6FQ6 - chains B and J of the 10 polymer chains in the assembly; structure by electron microscopy, 4.00 A resolution.

# Chain B
Molecule: Histone H4
Organism: Xenopus laevis
UniProtKB: P62799 (H4_XENLA); residues 18-102 here correspond to UniProt positions 19-103 (UniProt number = residue number + 1)
Amino-acid sequence (85 residues; row label = number of the first residue in the row):
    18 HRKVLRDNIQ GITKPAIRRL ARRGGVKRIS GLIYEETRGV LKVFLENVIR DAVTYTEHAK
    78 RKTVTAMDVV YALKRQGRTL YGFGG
Disordered / not traced: 18, 102
UniProt features mapped onto this chain:
  - modified residue: Lys20 (N6,N6,N6-trimethyllysine), Lys31 (N6-(2-hydroxyisobutyryl)lysine), Lys44 (N6-(2-hydroxyisobutyryl)lysine), Ser47 (Phosphoserine), Tyr51 (Phosphotyrosine), Lys59 (N6-(2-hydroxyisobutyryl)lysine), Lys77 (N6-(2-hydroxyisobutyryl)lysine), Lys79 (N6-(2-hydroxyisobutyryl)lysine), Tyr88 (Phosphotyrosine), Lys91 (N6-(2-hydroxyisobutyryl)lysine)
  - cross-link (Glycyl lysine isopeptide (Lys-Gly)): Lys31 (interchain with G-Cter in UFM1), Lys91 (interchain with G-Cter in ubiquitin)

# Chain J
Molecule: 147-nt DNA strand
Organism: synthetic construct
Sequence (147 nucleotides; numbered -73 to 73; the number before each row is that of its first residue; numbers below 1 keep their minus sign (DC-73 is residue -73)):
   -73 CTGGAGAATC CCGGTGCCGA GGCCGCTCAA TTGGTCGTAG ACAGCTCTAG CACCGCTTAA
   -13 ACGCACGTAC GCGCTGTCCC CCGCGTTTTA ACCGCCAAGG GGATTACTCC CTAGTCTCCA
    47 GGCACGTGTC AGATATATAC ATCCTGT

# How chain B and chain J interact
Pairs across the interface - 13 pairs, chain B then chain J:
  Arg19(B) with DA16(J), sugar contact; DA17(J), salt bridge to the phosphate
  Arg35(B) with DC8(J), salt bridge to the phosphate; DG9(J), salt bridge to the phosphate
  Arg39(B) with DG9(J), salt bridge to the phosphate
  Arg45(B) with DC7(J), sugar contact
  Ile46(B) with DC7(J), sugar contact; DC8(J), phosphate contact
  Ser47(B) with DC7(J), phosphate contact
  Gly48(B) with DC7(J), hydrogen bond to the phosphate
  Tyr51(B) with DC8(J), hydrogen bond to the phosphate
  Lys79(B) with DG28(J), hydrogen bond to the phosphate
  Thr80(B) with DG28(J), hydrogen bond to the phosphate
Also at the interface, not in a pair above, chain B (11 interface residues in all): Arg78
Also at the interface, not in a pair above, chain J (8 interface residues in all): DG27, DA29

# Summary
11 residues of chain B face 8 of chain J across their interface; the contacts include 4 hydrogen bonds and 4
salt bridges. Polar pairs include Gly48(B)-DC7(J), Tyr51(B)-DC8(J) and Lys79(B)-DG28(J).
Here chain B is Histone H4 (Xenopus laevis) and chain J is a 147-nt DNA strand (synthetic construct). Entry
6FQ6 (Class 2 : distorted nucleosome) was determined by electron microscopy together with 6FQ5 and 6FQ8 from
the same study.
